Entry 8Q3X (X-ray diffraction, 2.30 A resolution); this record covers chains EEE and III of the 11 polymer chains in the assembly.

== Chain EEE ==
Protein: Histone H3.1
Organism: Homo sapiens
UniProtKB: P68431 (H31_HUMAN); residues 38-135 here correspond to UniProt positions 39-136 (UniProt number = residue number + 1)
Sequence (98 residues; each row starts with the number of its first residue):
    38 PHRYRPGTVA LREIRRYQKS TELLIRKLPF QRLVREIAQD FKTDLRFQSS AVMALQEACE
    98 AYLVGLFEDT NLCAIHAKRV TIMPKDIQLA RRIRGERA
Swiss-Prot annotation at these positions:
  - modified residue: Tyr41 (Phosphotyrosine), Lys56 (N6,N6,N6-trimethyllysine), Ser57 (Phosphoserine), Lys64 (N6-(2-hydroxyisobutyryl)lysine), Lys79 (N6,N6,N6-trimethyllysine), Thr80 (Phosphothreonine), Ser86 (Phosphoserine), Thr107 (Phosphothreonine), Lys115 (N6-acetyllysine), Lys122 (N6-(2-hydroxyisobutyryl)lysine)
Bound ions: Mg2+: Asp77 (shared with 1 residue of chain DDD)
Small-molecule neighbours: 4-diphenylphosphanylbenzoic acid (XIS): Lys122, Gln125, Leu126, Arg129, Arg134, Ala135

== Chain III ==
Molecule: 145-nt DNA strand
Organism: Homo sapiens
Sequence (145 nucleotides; row label = number of the first residue in the row; numbers below 1 keep their minus sign (DA-72 is residue -72)):
   -72 ATCAATATCC ACCTGCAGAT ACTACCAAAA GTGTATTTGG AAACTGCTCC ATCAAAAGGC
   -12 ATGTTCAGCT GAATCAGCTG AACATGCCTT TTGATGGAGC AGTTTCCAAA TACACTTTTG
    48 GTAGTATCTG CAGGTGGATA TTGAT

== How chain EEE and chain III interact ==
Contacting residue pairs - 26 pairs, chain EEE then chain III:
  His39(EEE) - DT-67(III)  sugar contact
  Arg40(EEE) - DA9(III)  hydrogen bond to the base
  Arg40(EEE) - DC10(III)  hydrogen bond to the sugar
  Tyr41(EEE) - DT-67(III)  hydrogen bond to the sugar
  Tyr41(EEE) - DA-66(III)  sugar contact
  Tyr41(EEE) - DA9(III)  sugar contact
  Tyr41(EEE) - DC10(III)  hydrogen bond to the phosphate
  Arg42(EEE) - DA9(III)  sugar contact
  Pro43(EEE) - DA8(III)  phosphate contact
  Pro43(EEE) - DA9(III)  phosphate contact
  Gly44(EEE) - DA8(III)  hydrogen bond to the phosphate
  Gly44(EEE) - DA9(III)  hydrogen bond to the phosphate
  Thr45(EEE) - DA9(III)  hydrogen bond to the phosphate
  Val46(EEE) - DA9(III)  hydrogen bond to the phosphate
  Val46(EEE) - DC10(III)  phosphate contact
  Ala47(EEE) - DA9(III)  hydrogen bond to the phosphate
  Arg49(EEE) - DA-66(III)  sugar contact
  Arg49(EEE) - DT-65(III)  phosphate contact
  Arg63(EEE) - DT17(III)  phosphate contact
  Arg63(EEE) - DT18(III)  salt bridge to the phosphate
  Lys64(EEE) - DT18(III)  hydrogen bond to the phosphate
  Leu65(EEE) - DT17(III)  phosphate contact
  Leu65(EEE) - DT18(III)  hydrogen bond to the phosphate
  Pro66(EEE) - DT17(III)  phosphate contact
  Arg69(EEE) - DT17(III)  salt bridge to the phosphate
  Arg83(EEE) - DC27(III)  sugar contact
Interface residues without a listed pair, chain EEE (19 interface residues in all): Lys56, Lys115, Thr118
Interface residues without a listed pair, chain III (14 interface residues in all): DA-68, DC-64, DG-2, DG7, DG26

== In short ==
Chain EEE and chain III form an interface of 19 and 14 residues respectively, with 11 hydrogen bonds and 2
salt bridges. Polar pairs include Arg40(EEE)-DA9(III), Arg40(EEE)-DC10(III) and Tyr41(EEE)-DT-67(III). Bound
to chain EEE: 4-diphenylphosphanylbenzoic acid.
Here chain EEE is Histone H3.1 and chain III is a 145-nt DNA strand, both from Homo sapiens. Entry 8Q3X
(Structure of Nucleosome Core with a Bound Metallopeptide Conjugate (Kaposi Sarcoma Associated Herpesvirus
LANA Peptide-Au[I] Compound)) was determined by X-ray diffraction (same publication as 8Q36, 8Q3E and 8Q3M).
